6J0F - chains A and B of the 12 polymer chains in the assembly; structure by electron microscopy, 3.80 A resolution.

== Chain A (and B) ==
Name: Pvc16
Source organism: Photorhabdus asymbiotica subsp. asymbiotica (strain ATCC 43949 / 3105-77)
Notes: chain B of this document is another copy of the same molecule, construct and numbering; everything in this record applies to it too
Reference sequence: B6VNM9 (B6VNM9_PHOAA); residues 1-293 here = UniProt positions 1-293
Amino-acid sequence (293 residues; row label = number of the first residue in the row):
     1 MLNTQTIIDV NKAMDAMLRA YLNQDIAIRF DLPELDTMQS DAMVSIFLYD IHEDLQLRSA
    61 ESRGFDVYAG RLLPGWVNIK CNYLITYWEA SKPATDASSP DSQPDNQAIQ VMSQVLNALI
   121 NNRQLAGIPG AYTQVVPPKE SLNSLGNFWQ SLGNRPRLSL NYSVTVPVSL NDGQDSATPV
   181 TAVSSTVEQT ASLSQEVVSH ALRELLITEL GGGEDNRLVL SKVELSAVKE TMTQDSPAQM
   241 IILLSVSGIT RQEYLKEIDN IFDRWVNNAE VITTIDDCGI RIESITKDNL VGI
Unresolved in the structure: 1, 91-101, 236-239, 273-277

== Interface between chain A and chain B ==
Residue-residue contacts (52; chain A residue first):
  I7(A) - L116(B)  hydrophobic
  I8(A) - I109(B)  hydrophobic
  I8(A) - S113(B)
  N11(A) - I109(B)
  K12(A) - P104(B)
  D15(A) - P104(B)
  R29(A) - S102(B)
  F30(A) - Q103(B)
  F30(A) - P104(B)
  F30(A) - N106(B)
  L32(A) - P156(B)  hydrophobic
  L48(A) - I109(B)  hydrophobic
  L48(A) - L158(B)
  Y49(A) - W149(B)  hydrophobic
  Y49(A) - R157(B)
  Y49(A) - L158(B)
  D50(A) - E140(B)
  D50(A) - L145(B)
  I51(A) - L116(B)  hydrophobic
  I51(A) - L160(B)  hydrophobic
  H52(A) - V136(B)
  H52(A) - P138(B)
  E53(A) - V135(B)
  E53(A) - V136(B)  hydrogen bond (backbone-backbone)
  E53(A) - P138(B)
  L55(A) - P138(B)  hydrophobic
  V77(A) - I120(B)  hydrophobic
  I79(A) - L116(B)  hydrophobic
  I79(A) - I120(B)  hydrophobic
  E140(A) - L142(B)
  S144(A) - L142(B)
  S144(A) - N143(B)  hydrogen bond (side chain-backbone)
  N147(A) - N143(B)  hydrogen bond
  N147(A) - G146(B)
  N147(A) - N147(B)
  F148(A) - L142(B)  hydrophobic
  F148(A) - W149(B)  hydrophobic
  Q150(A) - Q150(B)  hydrogen bond
  Q150(A) - N154(B)  hydrogen bond (backbone-side chain)
  S151(A) - W149(B)
  S151(A) - N154(B)
  V168(A) - N117(B)
  V168(A) - I120(B)  hydrophobic
  S169(A) - N117(B)
  L170(A) - I120(B)
  L170(A) - N121(B)
  N171(A) - Y21(B)
  N171(A) - N121(B)  hydrogen bond
  V291(A) - Y68(B)  hydrogen bond (backbone-side chain)
  G292(A) - Y68(B)
  I293(A) - V67(B)  hydrophobic
  I293(A) - Y68(B)  hydrophobic
Other interface residues (no listed pair), chain A (41 interface residues in all): T6, I28, D31, F47, L84, N143, L145, G153, L218, I249, R251
Other interface residues (no listed pair), chain B (35 interface residues in all): R123, P137, R155, S159, V180, V183

== Overview ==
41 residues of chain A face 35 of chain B across their interface; the contacts include 7 hydrogen bonds. Polar
contacts include S144(A)-N143(B), N147(A)-N143(B) and Q150(A)-Q150(B).
Both chains are Pvc16 (Photorhabdus asymbiotica subsp. asymbiotica (strain ATCC 43949 / 3105-77)). Entry 6J0F
(Cryo-EM Structure of an Extracellular Contractile Injection System, PVC sheath/tube terminator in extended
state) was determined by electron microscopy, deposited together with 6J0B, 6J0C, 6J0M and 6J0N.
